PDB entry 6EWW | X-ray diffraction, 2.68 A resolution | chains A and E of the 4 polymer chains in the assembly

[Chain A]
Name: 14-3-3 protein zeta/delta
Organism: Homo sapiens
UniProtKB: P63104 (1433Z_HUMAN); numbering as in UniProt (aligned over 1-230)
Chain sequence (232 residues; numbered -1 to 230; the number before each row is that of its first residue; numbers below 1 keep their minus sign (Gly-1 is residue -1)):
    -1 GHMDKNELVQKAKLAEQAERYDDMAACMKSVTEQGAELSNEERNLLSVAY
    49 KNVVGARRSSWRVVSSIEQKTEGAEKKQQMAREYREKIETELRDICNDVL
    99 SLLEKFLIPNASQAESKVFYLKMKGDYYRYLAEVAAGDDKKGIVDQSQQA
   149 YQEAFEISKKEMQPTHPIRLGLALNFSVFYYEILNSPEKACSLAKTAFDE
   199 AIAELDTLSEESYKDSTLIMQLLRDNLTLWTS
Disordered / not traced: -1, 70-73, 203-211, 230
Construct notes: expression tag (-1 to 0)

[Chain E]
Name: Arg-lys-leu-sep-leu-gln-glu-arg
Chain sequence (8 residues; row label = number of the first residue in the row):
    97 RKLSLQER
Modified positions: Ser100 (phosphoserine; SEP)

[Chain A / chain E interface]
Residue-residue contacts - 27 pairs, chain A then chain E:
  Ser45(A) - Glu103(E)
  Val46(A) - Glu103(E)
  Val46(A) - Arg104(E)
  Lys49(A) - Glu103(E)  salt bridge
  Lys49(A) - Arg104(E)
  Asn50(A) - Arg104(E)  hydrogen bond (side chain-backbone)
  Gly53(A) - Arg104(E)
  Arg56(A) - Ser100(E)
  Lys120(A) - Glu103(E)  salt bridge
  Asp124(A) - Glu103(E)
  Arg127(A) - Ser100(E)
  Tyr128(A) - Ser100(E)
  Gly169(A) - Leu101(E)
  Leu172(A) - Leu99(E)
  Leu172(A) - Leu101(E)
  Asn173(A) - Ser100(E)
  Asn173(A) - Leu101(E)  hydrogen bond (side chain-backbone)
  Val176(A) - Leu99(E)
  Glu180(A) - Leu99(E)
  Ile217(A) - Leu101(E)  hydrophobic
  Leu220(A) - Arg97(E)
  Leu220(A) - Lys98(E)
  Asp223(A) - Arg97(E)
  Asn224(A) - Arg97(E)  hydrogen bond
  Asn224(A) - Leu99(E)  hydrogen bond (side chain-backbone)
  Leu227(A) - Leu99(E)  hydrophobic
  Trp228(A) - Leu99(E)
Interface residues without a listed pair, chain A (23 interface residues in all): Ala54, Glu131

[In short]
23 residues of chain A and 7 residues of chain E are in contact; the contacts include 4 hydrogen bonds and 2
salt bridges. Polar pairs include Lys49(A)-Glu103(E), Lys120(A)-Glu103(E) and Asn50(A)-Arg104(E).
Chain A is 14-3-3 protein zeta/delta (Homo sapiens) and chain E is Arg-lys-leu-sep-leu-gln-glu-arg; the
structure, Structure of 14-3-3 zeta in complex with CaMKK2 14-3-3 binding motif, was determined by X-ray
diffraction, deposited together with 6FEL.
